9K3H - chains A and B of the 5 polymer chains in the assembly; structure by electron microscopy, 2.86 A resolution.

# Chain A
Name: Guanine nucleotide-binding protein G(i) subunit alpha-1, Guanine nucleotide-binding protein G(s) subunit alpha isoforms short
From: Homo sapiens
Notes: EC 3.6.5.-
UniProtKB: chimeric construct of P63096, P63092: residues 8-26 from P63096 (GNAI1_HUMAN) positions 1-19 (UniProt number = residue number - 7); residues 27-83 from P63092 positions 27-67 (offset varies); residues 84-204 from P63096 (GNAI1_HUMAN) positions 61-181 (UniProt number = residue number - 23); residues 205-253 from P63092 positions 205-253 (same numbers); residues 264-394 from P63092 positions 264-394 (same numbers)
Chain sequence (361 residues; row label = number of the first residue in the row; note: 26 numbers in that range are skipped by the numbering (no residue carries them; nothing is unmodelled there)):
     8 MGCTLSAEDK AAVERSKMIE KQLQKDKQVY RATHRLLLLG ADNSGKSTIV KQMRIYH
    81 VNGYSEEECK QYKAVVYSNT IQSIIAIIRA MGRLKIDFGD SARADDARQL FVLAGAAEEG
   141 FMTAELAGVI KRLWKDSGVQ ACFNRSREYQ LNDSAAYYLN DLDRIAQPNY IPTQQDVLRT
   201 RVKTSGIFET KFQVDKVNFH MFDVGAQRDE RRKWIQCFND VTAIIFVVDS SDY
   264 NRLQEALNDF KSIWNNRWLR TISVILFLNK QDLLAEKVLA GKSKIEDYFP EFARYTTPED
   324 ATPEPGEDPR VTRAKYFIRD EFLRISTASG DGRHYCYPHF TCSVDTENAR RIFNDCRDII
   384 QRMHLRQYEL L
Not modelled in the structure: 8-11, 81-203
Differences from the reference sequence: engineered mutation Asp49 (Gly in P63092), Asn50 (Glu in P63092), Tyr63 (Leu in P63092), Ala226 (Gly in P63092), Asp249 (Ala in P63092), Asp252 (Ser in P63092), Asp272 (Leu in P63092), Ser366 (Ala in P63092), Ala372 (Ile in P63092), Ile375 (Val in P63092)
Curated features (UniProtKB/Swiss-Prot):
  - lipidation: Gly9 (N-myristoyl glycine), Cys10 (S-palmitoyl cysteine)
  - region: Asp196 to Thr204 (G2 motif)
  - binding site (GTP): Ser174, Leu198 to Thr204
  - binding site (Mg(2+)): Thr204
  - modified residue: Arg201 (ADP-ribosylarginine)

# Chain B
Name: Guanine nucleotide-binding protein G(I)/G(S)/G(T) subunit beta-1, HiBiT
From: Homo sapiens
UniProtKB: P62873 (GBB1_HUMAN); residue numbers follow UniProt; this construct covers 2-340
Chain sequence (371 residues; each row starts with the number of its first residue; numbers below 1 keep their minus sign (Met-4 is residue -4)):
    -4 MGSLLQSELD QLRQEAEQLK NQIRDARKAC ADATLSQITN NIDPVGRIQM RTRRTLRGHL
    56 AKIYAMHWGT DSRLLVSASQ DGKLIIWDSY TTNKVHAIPL RSSWVMTCAY APSGNYVACG
   116 GLDNICSIYN LKTREGNVRV SRELAGHTGY LSCCRFLDDN QIVTSSGDTT CALWDIETGQ
   176 QTTTFTGHTG DVMSLSLAPD TRLFVSGACD ASAKLWDVRE GMCRQTFTGH ESDINAICFF
   236 PNGNAFATGS DDATCRLFDL RADQELMTYS HDNIICGITS VSFSKSGRLL LAGYDDFNCN
   296 VWDALKADRA GVLAGHDNRV SCLGVTDDGM AVATGSWDSF LKIWNGSSGG GGSGGGGSSG
   356 VSGWRLFKKI S
Not modelled in the structure: -4 to 2, 344-366
Differences from the reference sequence: initiating methionine (-4); expression tag (-3 to 1); linker (341-355)
Curated features (UniProtKB/Swiss-Prot):
  - modified residue: Ser2 (N-acetylserine), His266 (Phosphohistidine)
  - natural variant: Leu30 (L30F: In MRD42; uncertain significance), Arg52 (R52G: In MRD42), Gly64 (G64V: In MRD42), Asp76 (D76E: In MRD42; D76G: In MRD42), Gly77 (G77S: In MRD42), Lys78 (K78R: In MRD42), Ile80 (I80N: In MRD42; I80T: In MRD42), His91 (H91R: In MRD42; uncertain significance), Ala92 (A92T: In MRD42), Pro94 (P94S: In MRD42), Leu95 (L95P: In MRD42), Arg96 (R96L: In MRD42), 5 further natural variant entries in UniProt

# How chain A and chain B interact
Contacting residue pairs (63):
  Ala18(A) with Asn88(B), hydrogen bond (backbone-side chain)
  Ala19(A) with Asn88(B), hydrogen bond (backbone-side chain)
  Arg22(A) with Lys89(B); Val90(B), hydrogen bond (side chain-backbone); His91(B)
  Ser23(A) with Asn88(B), hydrogen bond; Lys89(B), hydrogen bond (side chain-backbone)
  Ile26(A) with Lys89(B); Val90(B); Ala92(B), hydrophobic
  Glu27(A) with Lys89(B), salt bridge
  Leu30(A) with Gly53(B); Leu55(B); Lys78(B); Ile80(B), hydrophobic
  Asp33(A) with Leu55(B); Lys78(B), salt bridge
  Lys34(A) with Leu55(B)
  Tyr37(A) with Leu55(B), hydrophobic; Ala56(B)
  Arg42(A) with Trp99(B)
  Thr204(A) with Asn119(B), hydrogen bond (backbone-side chain); Ala140(B); His142(B), hydrogen bond (side chain-backbone); Thr143(B)
  Ser205(A) with Asn119(B)
  Gly206(A) with Leu117(B); Asp118(B)
  Ile207(A) with Trp99(B); Leu117(B), hydrophobic
  Phe222(A) with Trp99(B)
  Ala226(A) with Asn119(B), hydrogen bond (backbone-side chain); Thr143(B)
  Gln227(A) with Leu117(B); Asn119(B), hydrogen bond; Gly144(B); Tyr145(B), hydrogen bond (side chain-backbone)
  Arg228(A) with Gly162(B); Thr184(B); Asp186(B), salt bridge
  Arg232(A) with Cys204(B), hydrogen bond; Asp228(B), salt bridge
  Lys233(A) with Tyr145(B); Met188(B); Cys204(B); Asp228(B), salt bridge; Asn230(B), hydrogen bond; Asp246(B), salt bridge
  Trp234(A) with Leu117(B), hydrophobic; Tyr145(B)
  Gln236(A) with Arg314(B)
  Cys237(A) with Tyr59(B); Gln75(B); Trp99(B); Met101(B), hydrophobic
  Phe238(A) with Trp99(B); Leu117(B), hydrophobic
  Asn239(A) with Lys57(B); Trp332(B)
  Asp240(A) with Lys57(B), salt bridge
  Trp281(A) with Asp290(B); Arg314(B); Trp332(B), hydrophobic
Also at the interface, not in a pair above, chain A (31 interface residues in all): Glu209, Val241, Arg280
Also at the interface, not in a pair above, chain B (40 interface residues in all): Asp76, Ser98, Asp163, Thr164, Gly185, Cys271

# In short
The interface between chain A and chain B involves 31 residues on one side and 40 on the other; the contacts
include 12 hydrogen bonds and 7 salt bridges. Polar contacts include Glu27(A)-Lys89(B), Asp33(A)-Lys78(B) and
Arg228(A)-Asp186(B).
Chain A is Guanine nucleotide-binding protein G(i) subunit alpha-1, Guanine nucleotide-binding protein G(s)
subunit alpha isoforms short and chain B is Guanine nucleotide-binding protein G(I)/G(S)/G(T) subunit beta-1,
HiBiT, both from Homo sapiens; the structure, Cryo-EM structure of the unliganded human melanocortin receptor
5 (MC5R)-Gs complex, was determined by electron microscopy together with 9K3F, 9K3K, 9K3L and 9K3P from the
same study.
